PDB entry 7VCS | electron microscopy, 3.32 A resolution | chains D and I of the 12 polymer chains in the assembly

# Chain D (and I)
Name: Transitional endoplasmic reticulum ATPase
Organism: Homo sapiens
Notes: EC 3.6.4.6; chain I of this document is another copy of the same molecule, construct and numbering; everything in this record applies to it too
UniProtKB: P55072 (TERA_HUMAN); residue numbers follow UniProt; this construct covers 1-806
Amino-acid sequence (812 residues; each row starts with the number of its first residue):
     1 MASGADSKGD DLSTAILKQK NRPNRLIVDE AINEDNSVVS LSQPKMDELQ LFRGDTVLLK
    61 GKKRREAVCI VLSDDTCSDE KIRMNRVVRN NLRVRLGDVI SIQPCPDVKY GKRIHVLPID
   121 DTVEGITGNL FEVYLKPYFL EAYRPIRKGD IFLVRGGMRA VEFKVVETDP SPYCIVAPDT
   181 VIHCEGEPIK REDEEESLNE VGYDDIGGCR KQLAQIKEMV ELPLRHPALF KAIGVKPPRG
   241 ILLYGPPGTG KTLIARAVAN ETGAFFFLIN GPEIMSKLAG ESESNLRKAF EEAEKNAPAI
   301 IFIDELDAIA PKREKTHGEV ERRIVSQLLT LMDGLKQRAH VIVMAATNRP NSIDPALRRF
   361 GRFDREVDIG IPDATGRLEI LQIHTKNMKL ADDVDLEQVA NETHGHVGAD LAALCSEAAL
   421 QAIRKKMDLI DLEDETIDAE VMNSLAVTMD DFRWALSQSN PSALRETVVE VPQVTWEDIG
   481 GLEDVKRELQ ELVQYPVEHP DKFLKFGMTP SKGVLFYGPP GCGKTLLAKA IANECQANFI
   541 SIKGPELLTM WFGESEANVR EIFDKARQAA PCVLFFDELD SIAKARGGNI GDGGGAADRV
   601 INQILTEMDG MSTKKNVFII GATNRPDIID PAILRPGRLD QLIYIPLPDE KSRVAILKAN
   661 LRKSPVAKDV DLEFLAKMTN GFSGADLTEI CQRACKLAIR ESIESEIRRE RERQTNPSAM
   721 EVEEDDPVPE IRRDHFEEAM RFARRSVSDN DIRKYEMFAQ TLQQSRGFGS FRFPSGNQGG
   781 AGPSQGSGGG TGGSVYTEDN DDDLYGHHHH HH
Not modelled in the structure: 1-11, 778-812
Construct notes: expression tag (807-812)
Ion coordination: Mg2+: Thr252 (together with ATP-gamma-S)
Small-molecule neighbours:
  - ATP-gamma-S (AGS; phosphothiophosphoric acid-adenylate ester), molecule 1: Asp205, Ile206, Gly207, Pro246, Pro247, Gly248, Thr249, Gly250, Lys251, Thr252, Leu253, Asn348, Ile380, His384, Gly408, Ala409
  - ATP-gamma-S (AGS), molecule 2: Asp478, Ile479, Gly480, Pro520, Gly521, Cys522, Gly523, Lys524, Thr525, Leu526, Asn624, Ile656, Asn660, Gly684, Ala685, Thr688
Swiss-Prot annotation at these positions:
  - region: Thr797 to Gly806 (Interaction with UBXN6)
  - motif: Asp802 to Gly806 (PIM motif)
  - binding site (ATP): Pro247 to Leu253, Asn348, His384, Gly521 to Leu526
  - modified residue: Ala2 (N-acetylalanine), Ser3 (Phosphoserine), Ser7 (Phosphoserine), Ser13 (Phosphoserine), Ser37 (Phosphoserine), Lys315 (N6,N6,N6-trimethyllysine), Thr436 (Phosphothreonine), Ser462 (Phosphoserine), Lys502 (N6-acetyllysine), Lys505 (N6-acetyllysine), Lys668 (N6-acetyllysine), Ser702 (Phosphoserine), Lys754 (N6-acetyllysine), Ser770 (Phosphoserine), Ser775 (Phosphoserine), Ser787 (Phosphoserine), Tyr805 (Phosphotyrosine)
  - cross-link (Glycyl lysine isopeptide (Lys-Gly)): Lys8 (interchain with G-Cter in SUMO2), Lys18 (interchain with G-Cter in SUMO2)
  - natural variant: Arg95 (R95G: In IBMPFD1), Gly97 (G97E: In CMT2Y), Ile126 (I126F: In IBMPFD1; uncertain significance), Arg155 (R155C: In IBMPFD1; R155H: In FTDALS6 and IBMPFD1; R155L: In IBMPFD1; R155P: In IBMPFD1; R155S: In IBMPFD1), Arg159 (R159G: In FTDALS6; R159H: In IBMPFD1), Ala160 (A160T: In IBMPFD1; uncertain significance), Glu185 (E185K: In CMT2Y), Arg191 (R191Q: In FTDALS6 and IBMPFD1), Leu198 (L198W: In IBMPFD1), Ala232 (A232E: In IBMPFD1), Ile254 (I254F: In IBMPFD1; uncertain significance), Ile369 (I369T: In IBMPFD1; uncertain significance), 2 further natural variant entries in UniProt
  - mutagenesis: Phe52 to Asp55 (Abolishes interaction with NPLOC4; when associated with A-110), Arg53 (R53A: Minor effect on affinity for ATP and ADP), Arg86 (R86A: Strongly increased affinity for ATP. Strongly reduced affinity for ADP), Tyr110 (Y110A: Abolishes interaction with NPLOC4; when associated with 52-A--A-55), Arg113 to His115 (Severely reduced binding to DERL1), Phe131 (F131R: Severely reduced binding to DERL1), Leu140 (L140D: Severely reduced binding to DERL1), Asp179 (D179R: No effect on binding to DERL1), His183 (H183W: Severely reduced binding to DERL1), Lys251 (K251Q: Impairs ERAD degradation of HMGCR and does not inhibit interaction with RHBDD1; when associated with Q-524), Glu305 (E305Q: Defect in ubiquitin-dependent protein degradation by the proteasome; when associated with Q-578), Lys312 (K312A: Does not affect methylation by VCPKMT), 8 further mutagenesis entries in UniProt
Reported in the primary citation:
  - self-association interface (contacts with another copy of this molecule); pairs are residue here / residue on that copy: Arg745-Asp749 (salt bridge)
  - catalytic residues: Glu578
  - mutagenesis - E578A: decreased catalytic activity
  - mutagenesis - E305A/E578A: abolished catalytic activity

# Interface between chain D and chain I
Pairs across the interface (8; chain D residue first):
  Phe674(D) with Lys677(I)
  Lys677(D) with Phe674(I); Met678(I)
  Met678(D) with Lys677(I); Met678(I), hydrophobic
  Arg745(D) with Asp749(I), salt bridge
  Asp749(D) with Arg745(I), salt bridge
  Asn750(D) with Asn750(I)
Other interface residues (no listed pair), chain D (8 interface residues in all): Asn680, Ser748
Other interface residues (no listed pair), chain I (8 interface residues in all): Asn680, Ser748

# Overview
Chain D and chain I each contribute 8 residues to their interface, with 2 salt bridges. The salt-bridged pair
is Arg745(D)-Asp749(I). Ligands of chain D: ATP-gamma-S. From UniProt: 15 ATP-binding residues and 24
mutagenesis sites on chain D. The paper reports the catalytic residue Glu578(D); E578A of chain D reduces
catalytic activity.
Chain D and chain I are both Transitional endoplasmic reticulum ATPase (Homo sapiens); the structure, Human
p97 double hexamer conformer II with ATPgammaS bound, was determined by electron microscopy (same publication
as 7VCT, 7VCU, 7VCV and 7VCX).
